6F8F - chains D and G; structure by X-ray diffraction, 2.00 A resolution.

[Chain D]
Molecule: Speckle-type POZ protein
Organism: Homo sapiens
UniProt: O43791 (SPOP_HUMAN); numbering as in UniProt (aligned over 28-166)
Amino-acid sequence (145 residues; each row starts with the number of its first residue):
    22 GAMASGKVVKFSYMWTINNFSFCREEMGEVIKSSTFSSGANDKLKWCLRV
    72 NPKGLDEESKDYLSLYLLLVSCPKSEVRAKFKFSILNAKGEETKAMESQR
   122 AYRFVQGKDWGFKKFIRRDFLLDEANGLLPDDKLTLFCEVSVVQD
Disordered / not traced: 22-27, 165-166
Construct notes: expression tag (22-27)

[Chain G]
Molecule: Pancreas/duodenum homeobox protein 1
UniProt: P52945 (PDX1_HUMAN); residue numbers follow UniProt; this construct covers 223-233
Amino-acid sequence (11 residues; numbered 223 to 233; the number before each row is that of its first residue):
   223 PEQDCAVTSGE
Disordered / not traced: 233
From the paper describing this entry:
  - post-translational modification sites: T230, S231 (citing earlier work)

[Chain D / chain G interface]
Residue-residue contacts (32; chain D residue first):
  R70(D) - G232(G)
  Y83(D) - P223(G)  hydrogen bond (side chain-backbone)
  Y83(D) - E224(G)
  Y87(D) - T230(G)
  F102(D) - V229(G)  hydrophobic
  K115(D) - E224(G)  salt bridge
  K115(D) - Q225(G)  hydrogen bond (backbone-side chain)
  M117(D) - Q225(G)
  M117(D) - D226(G)
  M117(D) - C227(G)  hydrophobic
  Y123(D) - V229(G)  hydrophobic
  K129(D) - S231(G)  hydrogen bond
  D130(D) - S231(G)  hydrogen bond (backbone-side chain)
  D130(D) - G232(G)  hydrogen bond (side chain-backbone)
  W131(D) - V229(G)  hydrophobic
  W131(D) - T230(G)
  W131(D) - S231(G)
  G132(D) - A228(G)
  G132(D) - V229(G)
  G132(D) - T230(G)  hydrogen bond (backbone-backbone)
  F133(D) - D226(G)
  F133(D) - C227(G)
  F133(D) - A228(G)
  F133(D) - V229(G)  hydrophobic
  K134(D) - T230(G)
  K135(D) - Q225(G)
  K135(D) - D226(G)  hydrogen bond (backbone-backbone)
  F136(D) - Q225(G)  hydrogen bond (backbone-side chain)
  I137(D) - E224(G)
  R138(D) - P223(G)
  R138(D) - E224(G)  hydrogen bond (backbone-backbone)
  F141(D) - E224(G)
Interface residues without a listed pair, chain D (20 interface residues in all): A116, S119
Interface features reported in the paper:
  - residue pairs: K134(D)-D226(G) (water-mediated contact), K135(D)-A228(G) (water-mediated contact), K135(D)-D226(G) (water-mediated contact), A228(G)-K134(D) (water-mediated contact), T230(G)-K134(D) (water-mediated contact)

[Overview]
20 residues of chain D face 10 of chain G across their interface; the contacts include 9 hydrogen bonds and 1
salt bridge. Polar pairs include K115(D)-E224(G), Y83(D)-P223(G) and K115(D)-Q225(G). The authors report
water-mediated contacts between K134(D) and D226(G), K135(D) and A228(G) and K135(D) and D226(G) among others.
The paper reports modification sites T230(G) and S231(G).
Here chain D is Speckle-type POZ protein (Homo sapiens) and chain G is Pancreas/duodenum homeobox protein 1.
Entry 6F8F (Co-crystal structure of SPOP MATH domain and human Pdx1 fragment) was determined by X-ray
diffraction (same publication as 6F8G).
